Entry 4A13 (electron microscopy, 11.30 A resolution (very low resolution: no residue pairs are listed; an interface is given only as per-side residue counts)); this record covers chains C and L of the 16 polymer chains in the assembly.

# Chain C (and L)
Protein: T-complex protein 1 subunit beta
From: Bos taurus
Notes: chain L of this document is another copy of the same molecule, construct and numbering; everything in this record applies to it too
UniProtKB: Q3ZBH0 (TCPB_BOVIN); residues 1-513 here correspond to UniProt positions 14-526 (UniProt number = residue number + 13)
Amino-acid sequence (513 residues; each row starts with the number of its first residue):
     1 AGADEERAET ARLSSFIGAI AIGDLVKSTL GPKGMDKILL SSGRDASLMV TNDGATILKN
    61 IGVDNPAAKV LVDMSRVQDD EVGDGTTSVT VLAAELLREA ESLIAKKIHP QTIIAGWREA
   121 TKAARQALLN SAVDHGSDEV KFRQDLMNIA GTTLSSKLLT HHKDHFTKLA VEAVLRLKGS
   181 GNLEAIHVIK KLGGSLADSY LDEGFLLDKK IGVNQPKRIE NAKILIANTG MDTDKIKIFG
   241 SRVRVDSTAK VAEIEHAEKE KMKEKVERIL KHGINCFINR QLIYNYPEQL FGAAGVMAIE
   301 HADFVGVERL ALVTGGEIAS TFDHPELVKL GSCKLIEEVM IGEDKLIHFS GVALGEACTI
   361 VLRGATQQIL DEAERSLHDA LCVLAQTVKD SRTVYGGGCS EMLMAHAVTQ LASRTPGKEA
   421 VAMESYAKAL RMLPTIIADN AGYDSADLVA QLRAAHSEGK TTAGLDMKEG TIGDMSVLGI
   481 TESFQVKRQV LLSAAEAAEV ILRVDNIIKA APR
Swiss-Prot annotation at these positions:
  - binding site (ADP): Gly31, Gly85, Thr86, Thr87, Ser88, Ser155, Ser156, Gly397, Glu482, Lys487
  - binding site (ATP): Gly31, Gly85, Thr86, Thr87, Glu482, Lys487
  - binding site (Mg(2+)): Asp84
  - modified residue: Ser47 (Phosphoserine), Lys141 (N6-acetyllysine), Lys168 (N6-acetyllysine), Ser247 (Phosphoserine), Thr248 (Phosphothreonine)
  - cross-link: Lys235 (Glycyl lysine isopeptide (Lys-Gly) (interchain with G-Cter in SUMO2))

# How chain C and chain L interact
At this resolution (11 A) residue pairs are not listed: 29 residues of chain C and 31 of chain L lie at the interface.

# In short
The interface between chain C and chain L involves 29 residues on one side and 31 on the other. From UniProt:
10 ADP-binding residues, 6 ATP-binding residues and Mg2+-binding residue Asp84(C) on chain C.
Chain C and chain L are both T-complex protein 1 subunit beta (Bos taurus); the structure, model refined
against symmetry-free cryo-EM map of TRiC-ADP, was determined by electron microscopy, deposited together with
4A0O, 4A0V and 4A0W.
